1ZPT - chains A and C of the 3 polymer chains in the assembly; structure by X-ray diffraction, 1.95 A resolution.

== Chain A (and C) ==
Name: 5,10-methylenetetrahydrofolate reductase
Source organism: Escherichia coli
Notes: EC 1.7.99.5; chain C of this document is another copy of the same molecule, construct and numbering; everything in this record applies to it too
UniProtKB: P00394 (METF_ECOLI); residue numbers follow UniProt; this construct covers 1-296
Chain sequence (304 residues; numbered 1 to 304; the number before each row is that of its first residue):
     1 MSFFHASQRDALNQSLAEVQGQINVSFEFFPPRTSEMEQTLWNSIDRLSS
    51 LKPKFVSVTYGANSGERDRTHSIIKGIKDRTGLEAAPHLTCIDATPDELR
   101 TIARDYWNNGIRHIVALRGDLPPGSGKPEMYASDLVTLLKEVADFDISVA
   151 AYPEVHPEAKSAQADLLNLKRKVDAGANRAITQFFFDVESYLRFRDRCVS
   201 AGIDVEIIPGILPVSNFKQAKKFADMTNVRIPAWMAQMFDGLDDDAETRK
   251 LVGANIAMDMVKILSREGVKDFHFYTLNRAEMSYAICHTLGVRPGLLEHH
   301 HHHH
Not modelled in the structure: 1-4, 61-69, 120-129, 295-304 (chain C: 1-21, 122-129, 295-304)
Sequence notes: cloning artifact (297-298); expression tag (299-304)
Small-molecule neighbours:
  - FAD (flavin-adenine dinucleotide): Glu-28, Thr-59, Tyr-60, His-88, Thr-90, Leu-117, Arg-118, Gly-119, Tyr-131, Ala-132, Ala-150, Tyr-152, His-156, Glu-158, Ala-159, Asp-165, Asn-168, Arg-171, Lys-172, Ile-181, Thr-182, Gln-183, Tyr-275
  - NADH (NAI; 1,4-dihydronicotinamide adenine dinucleotide): Glu-28, Phe-29, Phe-30, Thr-59, Gln-183, Phe-184, Phe-223, Met-226, Thr-227, Tyr-275, Leu-277

== Chain A / chain C interface ==
Contacting residue pairs (48; chain A residue first):
  His-5(A) with Arg-266(C); Glu-267(C)
  Arg-9(A) with Val-188(C); Trp-234(C); Ile-256(C), hydrogen bond (side chain-backbone); Asp-259(C), salt bridge; Met-260(C); Ile-263(C)
  Asn-13(A) with Trp-234(C)
  Gln-14(A) with Trp-234(C)
  Ala-17(A) with Gln-237(C), hydrogen bond (backbone-side chain)
  Gln-20(A) with Gln-237(C)
  Arg-47(A) with Asp-245(C), salt bridge
  Gln-237(A) with Arg-293(C), hydrogen bond (backbone-side chain)
  Met-238(A) with His-288(C), hydrogen bond (backbone-side chain); Thr-289(C)
  Asp-240(A) with His-288(C); Arg-293(C)
  Leu-242(A) with His-288(C)
  Asp-245(A) with Arg-47(C), salt bridge; Tyr-284(C)
  Thr-248(A) with Arg-47(C); Tyr-284(C); Ala-285(C)
  Lys-250(A) with Glu-247(C), salt bridge
  Leu-251(A) with Lys-250(C); Leu-251(C), hydrophobic; Ala-254(C), hydrophobic; Glu-281(C); Ala-285(C), hydrophobic
  Ala-254(A) with Leu-251(C), hydrophobic
  Asn-255(A) with Asn-255(C), hydrogen bond; Met-258(C)
  Met-258(A) with Asn-255(C)
  Asp-259(A) with Asn-255(C), hydrogen bond
  Lys-262(A) with Asp-259(C), salt bridge
  Glu-281(A) with Glu-247(C)
  Tyr-284(A) with Asp-245(C); Thr-248(C)
  Ala-285(A) with Thr-248(C); Leu-251(C), hydrophobic
  His-288(A) with Met-238(C), hydrogen bond (side chain-backbone); Asp-240(C); Leu-242(C)
  Thr-289(A) with Met-238(C); Val-252(C)
  Arg-293(A) with Gln-237(C), hydrogen bond (side chain-backbone); Asp-240(C)
Also at the interface, not in a pair above, chain A (31 interface residues in all): Ala-6, Ser-7, Asp-10, Val-252, Met-282
Also at the interface, not in a pair above, chain C (34 interface residues in all): Phe-186, Asp-187, Glu-189, Leu-192, Ala-233, Met-282

== Overview ==
31 residues of chain A and 34 residues of chain C are in contact; the contacts include 8 hydrogen bonds and 5
salt bridges. Polar pairs include Arg-9(A)/Asp-259(C), Arg-47(A)/Asp-245(C) and Lys-250(A)/Glu-247(C). Ligands
of chain A: flavin-adenine dinucleotide and NADH.
Both chains are 5,10-methylenetetrahydrofolate reductase (Escherichia coli). Entry 1ZPT (Escherichia coli
Methylenetetrahydrofolate Reductase (reduced) complexed with NADH, pH 7.25) was determined by X-ray
diffraction together with 1ZP3, 1ZP4 and 1ZRQ from the same study.
